5JSA - chains C and D of the 6 polymer chains in the assembly; structure by X-ray diffraction, 6.31 A resolution (low resolution: residue-level contacts below are approximate; hydrogen-bond / salt-bridge calls are withheld).

Chain C:
Molecule: gp120
Organism: Human immunodeficiency virus 1
Amino-acid sequence (480 residues; each row starts with the number of its first residue):
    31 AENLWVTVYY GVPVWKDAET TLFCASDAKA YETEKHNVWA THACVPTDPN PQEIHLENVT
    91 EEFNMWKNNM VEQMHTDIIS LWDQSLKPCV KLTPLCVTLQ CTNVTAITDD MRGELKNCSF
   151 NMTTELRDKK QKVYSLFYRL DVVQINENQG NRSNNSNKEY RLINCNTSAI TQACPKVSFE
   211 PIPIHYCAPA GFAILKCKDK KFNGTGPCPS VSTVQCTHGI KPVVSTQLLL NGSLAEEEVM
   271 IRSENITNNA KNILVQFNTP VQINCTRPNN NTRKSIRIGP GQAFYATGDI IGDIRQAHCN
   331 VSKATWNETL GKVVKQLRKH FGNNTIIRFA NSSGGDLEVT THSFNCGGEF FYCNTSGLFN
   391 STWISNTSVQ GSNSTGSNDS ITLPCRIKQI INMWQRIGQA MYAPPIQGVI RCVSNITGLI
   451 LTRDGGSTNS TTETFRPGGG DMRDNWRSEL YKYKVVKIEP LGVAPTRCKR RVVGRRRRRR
Unresolved in the structure: 31-32, 136-139, 177-186, 400-407, 502-510
Disulfides: Cys54-Cys74, Cys119-Cys204, Cys126-Cys195, Cys131-Cys148, Cys217-Cys246, Cys227-Cys238, Cys376-Cys442, Cys383-Cys415
Covalently attached groups: N-acetylglucosamine (NAG) linked to Asn133, Asn147, Asn151, Asn196, Asn294, Asn337, Asn361, Asn384, Asn390, Asn445; glycan linked to Asn233, Asn261, Asn275, Asn300, Asn330

Chain D:
Molecule: gp41
Organism: Human immunodeficiency virus 1
Notes: fragment: modified HR1
Amino-acid sequence (142 residues; each row starts with the number of its first residue):
   512 AVGIGAVFLG FLGAAGSTMG AASMTLTVQA RNLLSGEDFT IDIPDVTVWG IKQLQARVLA
   572 VERYLRDQQL LGIWGCSGKL ICCTNVPWNS SWSNRNLSEI WDNMTWLQWD KEISNYTQII
   632 YGLLEESQNQ QEKNEQDLLA LD
Unresolved in the structure: 512-521
Disulfides: Cys587-Cys593
Covalently attached groups: N-acetylglucosamine (NAG) linked to Asn600; glycan linked to Asn626

Interface between chain C and chain D:
Disulfides between the chains: Cys498(C)-Cys594(D)
Residue-residue contacts - 77 pairs, chain C then chain D:
  Leu34(C) - Trp599(D)
  Trp35(C) - Thr595(D)
  Trp35(C) - Asn596(D)
  Trp35(C) - Val597(D)
  Trp35(C) - Pro598(D)
  Val36(C) - Thr595(D)
  Val36(C) - Val597(D)
  Val36(C) - Trp599(D)
  Val36(C) - Leu635(D)
  Thr37(C) - Cys593(D)
  Thr37(C) - Cys594(D)
  Val38(C) - Trp585(D)
  Val38(C) - Cys587(D)
  Val38(C) - Leu591(D)
  Val38(C) - Ile592(D)
  Val38(C) - Cys593(D)
  Tyr39(C) - Leu537(D)
  Tyr39(C) - Leu591(D)
  Tyr39(C) - Ile592(D)
  Tyr39(C) - Trp612(D)
  Tyr40(C) - Leu537(D)
  Tyr40(C) - Gln579(D)
  Tyr40(C) - Leu591(D)
  Gly41(C) - Leu537(D)
  Gly41(C) - Gln540(D)
  Val42(C) - Leu537(D)
  Val42(C) - Trp617(D)
  Pro43(C) - Leu523(D)
  Pro43(C) - Ala526(D)
  Pro43(C) - Leu618(D)
  Trp45(C) - Leu523(D)
  Trp45(C) - Ala526(D)
  Thr51(C) - Lys563(D)
  Thr51(C) - Gln566(D)
  Thr51(C) - Ala567(D)
  Phe53(C) - Trp560(D)
  Cys54(C) - Trp560(D)
  Ala73(C) - Ile552(D)
  Ala73(C) - Pro555(D)
  Val75(C) - Thr551(D)
  Val75(C) - Ile552(D)
  Pro76(C) - Thr551(D)
  Ile84(C) - Phe522(D)
  Leu86(C) - Phe522(D)
  Leu86(C) - Leu523(D)
  Leu86(C) - Gly524(D)
  Glu87(C) - Gly524(D)
  Glu87(C) - Gly527(D)
  Asn88(C) - Gly527(D)
  Val89(C) - Gly527(D)
  Asp107(C) - Lys563(D)
  Gln114(C) - Val559(D)
  Pro219(C) - Ala567(D)
  Ala220(C) - Ala571(D)
  Gly221(C) - Leu544(D)
  Thr243(C) - Phe522(D)
  Lys487(C) - Arg574(D)
  Ile488(C) - Leu523(D)
  Ile488(C) - Leu544(D)
  Pro490(C) - Leu544(D)
  Pro490(C) - Asp578(D)
  Leu491(C) - Leu581(D)
  Leu491(C) - Trp585(D)
  Val493(C) - Trp620(D)
  Ala494(C) - Trp612(D)
  Ala494(C) - Trp617(D)
  Pro495(C) - Trp599(D)
  Pro495(C) - Trp612(D)
  Pro495(C) - Trp620(D)
  Thr496(C) - Trp612(D)
  Cys498(C) - Cys594(D)  disulfide
  Lys499(C) - Cys594(D)
  Lys499(C) - Thr595(D)
  Arg500(C) - Gly586(D)
  Arg500(C) - Cys594(D)
  Arg500(C) - Asn596(D)
  Arg500(C) - Glu643(D)
Also at the interface, not in a pair above, chain C (41 interface residues in all): Val44, Glu489
Also at the interface, not in a pair above, chain D (53 interface residues in all): Ser528, Ser534, Ala541, Leu545, Ser546, Arg568, Tyr575, Leu582, Lys590, Leu608, Asp621, Ile631, Tyr632, Asn640

Summary:
Chain C and chain D form an interface of 41 and 53 residues respectively; the contacts include 1 disulfide
bond. Covalently linked N-acetylglucosamine: at Asn133(C), Asn147(C), Asn151(C), Asn196(C), Asn233(C) and
Asn261(C) and 9 more. Covalently linked N-acetylglucosamine: at Asn600(D) and Asn626(D).
Chain C is gp120 and chain D is gp41, both from Human immunodeficiency virus 1; the structure, Uncleaved
prefusion optimized gp140 trimer with an engineered 10-residue HR1 turn bound to broadly neutralizing
antibodies ..., was determined by X-ray diffraction, deposited together with 5JS9.
